Entry 2O2P (X-ray diffraction, 1.70 A resolution); this record covers chains A and B of the 4 polymer chains in the assembly.

Chain A (and B):
Molecule: Formyltetrahydrofolate dehydrogenase
Source organism: Rattus norvegicus
Notes: EC 1.5.1.6; fragment: C-terminal domain, residues 397-902; chain B of this document is another copy of the same molecule, construct and numbering; everything in this record applies to it too
UniProt: Q5HZB2 (Q5HZB2_RAT); numbering as in UniProt (aligned over 397-902)
Chain sequence (517 residues; row label = number of the first residue in the row):
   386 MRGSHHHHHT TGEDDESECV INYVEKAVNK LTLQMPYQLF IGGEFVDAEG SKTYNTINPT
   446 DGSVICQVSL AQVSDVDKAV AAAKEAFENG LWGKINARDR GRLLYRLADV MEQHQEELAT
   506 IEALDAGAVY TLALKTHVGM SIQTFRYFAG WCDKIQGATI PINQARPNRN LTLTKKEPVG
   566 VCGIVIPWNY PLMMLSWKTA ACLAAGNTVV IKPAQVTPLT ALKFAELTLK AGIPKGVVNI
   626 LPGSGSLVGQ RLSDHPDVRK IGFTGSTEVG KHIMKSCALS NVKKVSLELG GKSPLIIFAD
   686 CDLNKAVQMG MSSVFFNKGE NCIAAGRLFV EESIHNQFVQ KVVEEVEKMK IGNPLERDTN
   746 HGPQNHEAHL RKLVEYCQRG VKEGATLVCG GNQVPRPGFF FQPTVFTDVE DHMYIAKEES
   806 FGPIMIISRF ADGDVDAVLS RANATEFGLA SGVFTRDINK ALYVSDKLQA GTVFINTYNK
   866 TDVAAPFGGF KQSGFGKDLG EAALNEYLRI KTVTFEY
Disordered / not traced: 386-404
Construct notes: initiating methionine (386); cloning artifact (387-389, 395-396); expression tag (390-394)

How chain A and chain B interact:
Pairs across the interface - 121 pairs, chain A then chain B:
  Q528(A) with N548(B)
  I545(A) with A869(B); P871(B)
  I547(A) with D867(B)
  N548(A) with Q528(B); K865(B), hydrogen bond (backbone-side chain); D867(B), hydrogen bond (backbone-side chain)
  N555(A) with K865(B)
  T557(A) with A870(B)
  T559(A) with P871(B)
  K560(A) with D851(B)
  E562(A) with D851(B); F875(B)
  R644(A) with E831(B), salt bridge; K876(B)
  K656(A) with A663(B); S665(B), hydrogen bond (side chain-backbone); V667(B)
  H657(A) with L664(B)
  M659(A) with M659(B); C662(B), hydrophobic; A663(B), hydrophobic; K668(B); V670(B), hydrophobic
  K660(A) with K660(B); A663(B)
  A663(A) with K656(B); M659(B), hydrophobic; K660(B)
  L664(A) with H657(B)
  S665(A) with K656(B), hydrogen bond (backbone-side chain); Q877(B)
  N666(A) with Q877(B)
  V667(A) with K656(B); L672(B), hydrophobic; K876(B); Q877(B); F880(B)
  K668(A) with M659(B); F880(B)
  V670(A) with M659(B), hydrophobic
  L672(A) with V667(B), hydrophobic
  K690(A) with E901(B), salt bridge
  M694(A) with E901(B)
  E831(A) with R644(B), salt bridge
  L847(A) with F900(B), hydrophobic
  S850(A) with K560(B), hydrogen bond; K896(B), hydrogen bond (backbone-side chain)
  D851(A) with K560(B), salt bridge; E562(B); K896(B), hydrogen bond (backbone-side chain)
  L853(A) with K896(B), hydrogen bond (backbone-side chain)
  Q854(A) with R894(B), hydrogen bond
  A855(A) with K896(B)
  G856(A) with I895(B); K896(B); T897(B), hydrogen bond (backbone-backbone)
  T857(A) with T897(B)
  V858(A) with K896(B); T897(B), hydrogen bond (backbone-backbone); V898(B); T899(B), hydrogen bond (backbone-backbone)
  F859(A) with T899(B)
  I860(A) with V898(B), hydrophobic; T899(B), hydrogen bond (backbone-backbone); F900(B); E901(B), hydrogen bond (backbone-backbone)
  N861(A) with E901(B)
  T862(A) with T899(B); E901(B)
  K865(A) with N548(B), hydrogen bond (side chain-backbone); N555(B); T899(B)
  D867(A) with I547(B); N548(B), hydrogen bond (side chain-backbone)
  A869(A) with I545(B)
  A870(A) with T557(B)
  P871(A) with I545(B); T897(B), hydrogen bond (backbone-side chain)
  F875(A) with E562(B); R894(B); I895(B); K896(B)
  K876(A) with R644(B); V667(B)
  Q877(A) with N666(B); V667(B)
  F880(A) with V667(B); K668(B); K669(B)
  K882(A) with I895(B), hydrogen bond (side chain-backbone)
  R894(A) with Q854(B), hydrogen bond; F875(B)
  I895(A) with G856(B); F875(B); K882(B), hydrogen bond (backbone-side chain)
  K896(A) with S850(B), hydrogen bond (side chain-backbone); D851(B), hydrogen bond (side chain-backbone); L853(B), hydrogen bond (side chain-backbone); A855(B); G856(B); V858(B); F875(B)
  T897(A) with G856(B), hydrogen bond (backbone-backbone); T857(B); V858(B), hydrogen bond (backbone-backbone); P871(B), hydrogen bond (side chain-backbone)
  V898(A) with V858(B); I860(B), hydrophobic
  T899(A) with V858(B), hydrogen bond (backbone-backbone); F859(B); I860(B), hydrogen bond (backbone-backbone); T862(B); K865(B)
  F900(A) with L847(B), hydrophobic; I860(B)
  E901(A) with K690(B), salt bridge; M694(B); I860(B), hydrogen bond (backbone-backbone); N861(B); T862(B)
Also at the interface, not in a pair above, chain A (65 interface residues in all): Q549, A550, N553, C662, K669, L674, K852, G879, A887
Also at the interface, not in a pair above, chain B (65 interface residues in all): Q549, A550, N553, T559, L674, K852, G879, A887

Summary:
Chain A and chain B each contribute 65 residues to their interface, with 29 hydrogen bonds and 5 salt bridges.
Polar contacts include R644(A)-E831(B), K690(A)-E901(B) and D851(A)-K560(B).
Chain A and chain B are both Formyltetrahydrofolate dehydrogenase (Rattus norvegicus); the structure, Crystal
structure of the C-terminal domain of rat 10'formyltetrahydrofolate dehydrogenase, was determined by X-ray
diffraction (same publication as 2O2Q and 2O2R).
